6PFQ - chain C; structure by X-ray diffraction, 1.80 A resolution.

== Chain C ==
Molecule: Uncharacterized protein YLR132C
From: Kluyveromyces marxianus (strain DMKU3-1042 / BCC 29191 / NBRC 104275)
Reference sequence: W0TCJ5 (W0TCJ5_KLUMD); residues 59-275 here correspond to UniProt positions 57-273 (UniProt number = residue number - 2)
Amino-acid sequence (218 residues; row label = number of the first residue in the row):
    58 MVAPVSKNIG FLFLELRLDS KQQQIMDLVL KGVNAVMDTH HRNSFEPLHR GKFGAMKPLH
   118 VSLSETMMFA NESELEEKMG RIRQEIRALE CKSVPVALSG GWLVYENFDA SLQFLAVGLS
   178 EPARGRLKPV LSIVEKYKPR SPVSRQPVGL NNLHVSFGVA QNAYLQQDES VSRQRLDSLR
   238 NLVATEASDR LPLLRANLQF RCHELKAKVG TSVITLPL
Disordered / not traced: 58-60, 199-201
Construct notes: initiating methionine (58); conflict Pro-179 (Gln177 in W0TCJ5), Val-228 (Ile226 in W0TCJ5)
Reported in the primary citation:
  - binding site for glycerol: His-211
  - mutagenesis - P115A: decreased catalytic activity
  - mutagenesis - K114A, Y162A: decreased catalytic activity (exoribonuclease activity)
  - mutagenesis - K114A: decreased catalytic activity on cyclic phosphate
  - mutagenesis - K114A, Y162A: decreased catalytic activity on exoribonuclease

== Summary ==
The paper reports a binding site for glycerol at His-211; K114A and Y162A reduce catalytic activity
(exoribonuclease activity).
Chain C is Uncharacterized protein YLR132C (Kluyveromyces marxianus (strain DMKU3-1042 / BCC 29191 / NBRC
104275)); the structure, Structure of Kluyveromyces marxianus Usb1, was determined by X-ray diffraction,
deposited together with 6PGL.
